4LQI - chains H and I of the 28 polymer chains in the assembly; structure by X-ray diffraction, 2.70 A resolution.

# Chain H
Molecule: Proteasome subunit beta type-2
Source organism: Saccharomyces cerevisiae
Notes: EC 3.4.25.1
Reference sequence: P25043 (PSB2_YEAST); the construct lacks a stretch of the UniProt sequence and is renumbered around it, so the offset changes along the chain: 1-91 = UniProt 30-120; 93-105 = UniProt 121-133; 106-187 = UniProt 135-216; 189-223 = UniProt 217-251
Amino-acid sequence (222 residues; numbered 1 to 223 plus 1 insertion-coded residue; 2 numbers in that range are skipped by the numbering (no residue carries them; nothing is unmodelled there); the number before each row is that of its first residue):
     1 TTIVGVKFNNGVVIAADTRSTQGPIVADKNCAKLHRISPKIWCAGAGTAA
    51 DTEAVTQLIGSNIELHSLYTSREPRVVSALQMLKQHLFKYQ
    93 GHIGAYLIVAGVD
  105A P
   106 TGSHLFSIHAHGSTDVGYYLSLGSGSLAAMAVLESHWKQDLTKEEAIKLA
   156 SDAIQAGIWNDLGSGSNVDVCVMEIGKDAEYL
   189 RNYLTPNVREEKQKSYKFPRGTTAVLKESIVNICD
Swiss-Prot annotation at these positions:
  - active site: Thr1 (Nucleophile)

# Chain I
Molecule: Proteasome subunit beta type-3
Source organism: Saccharomyces cerevisiae
Notes: EC 3.4.25.1
Reference sequence: P25451 (PSB3_YEAST); the construct lacks a stretch of the UniProt sequence and is renumbered around it, so the offset changes along the chain: -8 to -1 = UniProt 2-9; 1-36 = UniProt 10-45; 38-105 = UniProt 46-113; 106-122 = UniProt 117-133; 2 more segments
Amino-acid sequence (204 residues; numbered -8 to 194 plus 4 insertion-coded residues; 3 numbers in that range are skipped by the numbering (no residue carries them; nothing is unmodelled there); the number before each row is that of its first residue; a row labelled like 105A-105C holds insertion residues (105A, then the next letters in order); numbers below 1 keep their minus sign (Ser-8 is residue -8)):
    -8 SDPSSING
     1 GIVVAMTGKDCVAIACDLRLGSQSLGVSNKFEKIFH
    38 YGHVFLGITGLATDVTTLNEMFRYKTNLYKLKEERAIEPETFTQLVSSSL
    88 YERRFGPYFVGPVVAGIN
105A-105C SKS
   106 GKPFIAGFDLIGCIDEA
  122A K
   123 DFIVSGTASDQLFGMCESLYEPNLEPEDLFETISQALLNAADRDALSGWG
   173 AVVYIIK
   181 KDEVVKRYLKMRQD
Swiss-Prot annotation at these positions:
  - modified residue: Ser22 (Phosphoserine)
  - cross-link: Lys62 (Glycyl lysine isopeptide (Lys-Gly) (interchain with G-Cter in ubiquitin))

# How chain H and chain I interact
Residue-residue contacts (67):
  Gln22(H) - Phe135(I)
  Ile25(H) - Asp132(I)
  Ile25(H) - Phe135(I)  hydrophobic
  Val26(H) - Phe135(I)
  Ala27(H) - Asp120(I)
  Ala27(H) - Phe135(I)  hydrophobic
  Asp28(H) - Asp120(I)
  Asp28(H) - Glu121(I)
  Lys29(H) - Glu139(I)  salt bridge
  Thr48(H) - Ile116(I)
  Ala49(H) - Cys118(I)  hydrophobic
  Ala50(H) - Tyr88(I)
  Ala50(H) - Ile116(I)  hydrophobic
  Ala50(H) - Cys118(I)
  Asp51(H) - Tyr88(I)  hydrogen bond
  Asp51(H) - Arg91(I)  salt bridge
  Ala54(H) - Tyr88(I)
  Tyr90(H) - Phe92(I)  hydrophobic
  His94(H) - Arg91(I)  hydrogen bond (backbone-side chain)
  His94(H) - Phe92(I)
  Arg197(H) - Glu139(I)  salt bridge
  Lys200(H) - Glu139(I)
  Lys200(H) - Ser140(I)
  Lys200(H) - Tyr142(I)  hydrogen bond (side chain-backbone)
  Ser203(H) - Glu143(I)  hydrogen bond
  Tyr204(H) - Ser140(I)
  Tyr204(H) - Leu141(I)  hydrophobic
  Lys205(H) - Glu143(I)
  Lys205(H) - Asp150(I)  salt bridge
  Phe206(H) - Leu141(I)  hydrophobic
  Phe206(H) - Glu153(I)
  Phe206(H) - Gln157(I)
  Arg208(H) - Glu149(I)  salt bridge
  Arg208(H) - Asp150(I)  salt bridge
  Arg208(H) - Glu153(I)
  Gly209(H) - Glu153(I)  hydrogen bond (backbone-side chain)
  Thr210(H) - Glu153(I)
  Thr211(H) - Glu153(I)  hydrogen bond
  Thr211(H) - Ser156(I)
  Thr211(H) - Gln157(I)  hydrogen bond
  Thr211(H) - Leu189(I)
  Ala212(H) - Leu189(I)
  Ala212(H) - Lys190(I)  hydrogen bond (backbone-backbone)
  Val213(H) - Phe152(I)  hydrophobic
  Val213(H) - Tyr188(I)
  Leu214(H) - Tyr188(I)  hydrogen bond (backbone-backbone)
  Leu214(H) - Leu189(I)
  Leu214(H) - Lys190(I)
  Lys215(H) - Lys186(I)
  Lys215(H) - Arg187(I)
  Lys215(H) - Tyr188(I)  hydrogen bond (backbone-backbone)
  Glu216(H) - Val185(I)
  Glu216(H) - Lys186(I)
  Glu216(H) - Arg187(I)  salt bridge
  Ser217(H) - Val185(I)
  Ser217(H) - Lys186(I)  hydrogen bond (backbone-backbone)
  Ile218(H) - Val184(I)
  Val219(H) - His36(I)
  Val219(H) - Tyr176(I)  hydrophobic
  Val219(H) - Val184(I)  hydrogen bond (backbone-backbone)
  Val219(H) - Lys186(I)
  Asn220(H) - His36(I)
  Ile221(H) - Gly39(I)
  Ile221(H) - His40(I)
  Ile221(H) - Phe42(I)  hydrophobic
  Ile221(H) - Val184(I)  hydrophobic
  Asp223(H) - Lys67(I)  salt bridge
Interface residues without a listed pair, chain H (36 interface residues in all): Ile95, Pro207
Interface residues without a listed pair, chain I (38 interface residues in all): Asp114, Leu146, Glu147, Thr154, Leu160

# In short
36 residues of chain H face 38 of chain I across their interface, with 12 hydrogen bonds and 8 salt bridges.
Among the polar pairs are Lys29(H)-Glu139(I), Asp51(H)-Arg91(I) and Arg197(H)-Glu139(I). Curated annotation
(UniProt) lists active-site residue Thr1(H) on chain H.
Chain H is Proteasome subunit beta type-2 and chain I is Proteasome subunit beta type-3, both from
Saccharomyces cerevisiae; the structure, Yeast 20S Proteasome in complex with Vibralactone, was determined by
X-ray diffraction.
